4LG0 - chains B and C of the 4 polymer chains in the assembly; structure by X-ray diffraction, 2.19 A resolution.

# Chain B
Protein: Protein C-ets-1
Source organism: Homo sapiens
Notes: fragment: DNA binding domain
UniProtKB: P14921 (ETS1_HUMAN); residues 331-440 here = UniProt positions 331-440
Amino-acid sequence (112 residues; each row starts with the number of its first residue):
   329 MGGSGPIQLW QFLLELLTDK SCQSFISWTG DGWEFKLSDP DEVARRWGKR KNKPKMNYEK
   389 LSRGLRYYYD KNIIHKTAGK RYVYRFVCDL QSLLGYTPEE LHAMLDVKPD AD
Unresolved in the structure: 329-332, 439-440
Construct notes: expression tag (329-330)
UniProt features mapped onto this chain:
  - DNA-binding region: Ile335 to Val415 (ETS)
  - region: Leu418 to Leu422 (Helix H4), Pro426 to Met432 (Helix H5)

# Chain C
Molecule: 21-nt DNA strand
Notes: fragment: FOX-ETS site from ve-Cadherin
Sequence (21 nucleotides; row label = number of the first residue in the row):
     1 TTCACGGTTT CCTGTTATTG T

# Chain B / chain C interface
Residue-residue contacts (15):
  Gln336(B) with DG7(C), sugar contact; DT8(C), phosphate contact
  Leu337(B) with DT8(C), hydrogen bond to the phosphate
  Trp375(B) with DT8(C), phosphate contact; DT9(C), hydrogen bond to the phosphate
  Lys379(B) with DT8(C), hydrogen bond to the phosphate; DT9(C), salt bridge to the phosphate
  Met384(B) with DT9(C), phosphate contact; DT10(C), phosphate contact
  Lys388(B) with DT10(C), salt bridge to the phosphate
  Arg391(B) with DT10(C), base contact
  Tyr395(B) with DT8(C), base contact; DT9(C), base contact
  Tyr396(B) with DT8(C), hydrogen bond to the phosphate
  Lys399(B) with DG7(C), salt bridge to the phosphate
Other interface residues (no listed pair), chain B (15 interface residues in all): Ile335, Lys381, Lys383, Gly392, Arg409
Other interface residues (no listed pair), chain C (6 interface residues in all): DC11, DT18

# Overview
The interface between chain B and chain C involves 15 residues on one side and 6 on the other, with 4 hydrogen
bonds and 3 salt bridges. Among the polar pairs are Leu337(B)-DT8(C), Trp375(B)-DT9(C) and Lys379(B)-DT8(C).
UniProt lists a DNA-binding region on chain B.
Here chain B is Protein C-ets-1 (Homo sapiens) and chain C is a 21-nt DNA strand. Entry 4LG0 (Structure of a
ternary FOXO1-ETS1 DNA complex) was determined by X-ray diffraction.
